5CNQ - chains A and H of the 3 polymer chains in the assembly; structure by X-ray diffraction, 2.60 A resolution.

# Chain A
Protein: Nuclease-like protein
Organism: Chaetomium thermophilum
Notes: fragment: catalytic domain
Reference sequence: G0RYN2 (G0RYN2_CHATD); numbering as in UniProt (aligned over 2-465)
Amino-acid sequence (464 residues; row label = number of the first residue in the row):
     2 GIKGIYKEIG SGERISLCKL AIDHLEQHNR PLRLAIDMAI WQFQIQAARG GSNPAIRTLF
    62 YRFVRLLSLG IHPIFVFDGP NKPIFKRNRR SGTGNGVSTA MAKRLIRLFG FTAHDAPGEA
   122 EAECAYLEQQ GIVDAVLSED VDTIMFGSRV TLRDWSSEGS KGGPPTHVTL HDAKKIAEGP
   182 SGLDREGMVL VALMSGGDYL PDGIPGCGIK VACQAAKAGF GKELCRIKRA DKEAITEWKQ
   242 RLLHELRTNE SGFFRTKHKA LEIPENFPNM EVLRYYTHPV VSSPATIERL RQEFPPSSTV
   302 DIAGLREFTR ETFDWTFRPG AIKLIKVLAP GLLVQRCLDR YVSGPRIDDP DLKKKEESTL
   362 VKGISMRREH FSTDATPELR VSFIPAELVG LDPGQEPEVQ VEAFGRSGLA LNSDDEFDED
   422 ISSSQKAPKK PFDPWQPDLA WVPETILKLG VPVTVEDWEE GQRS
Unresolved in the structure: 85-96, 160-162, 199-203, 227-234, 343-356, 401-430
Modified / non-standard residues: Mse-39, Mse-102, Mse-146, Mse-189, Mse-195, Mse-271, Mse-367 (selenomethionine; parent Met)
Metal / ion sites: Mn2+ site 1 near Glu-122 (its only coordinating residue here); Mn2+ site 2: Asp-141, Asp-143
From the paper describing this entry:
  - binding site for R: Phe-44
  - Mn2+ coordination: Glu-122, Asp-141, Asp-143
  - catalytic residues: Asp-38, Asp-79, Glu-120, Glu-122, Asp-141, Asp-143
  - mutagenesis - D38A, D79A, E120A, E122A, D141A, D143A: decreased catalytic activity

# Chain H
Molecule: 15-nt DNA strand
Sequence (15 nucleotides; numbered 16 to 30; the number before each row is that of its first residue):
    16 TGAGCGGTGG TTGGT

# Interface between chain A and chain H
Pairs across the interface (17; chain A residue first):
  Gly-2(A) with DG17(H), hydrogen bond to the phosphate; DA18(H), phosphate contact
  Lys-4(A) with DG19(H), hydrogen bond to the base
  Tyr-7(A) with DA18(H), hydrogen bond to the phosphate; DG19(H), phosphate contact
  Glu-140(A) with DG17(H), sugar contact; DA18(H), phosphate contact
  Asp-141(A) with DG17(H), phosphate contact; DA18(H), phosphate contact
  Thr-257(A) with DT27(H), phosphate contact; DG28(H), phosphate contact
  Lys-258(A) with DT27(H), phosphate contact; DG28(H), hydrogen bond to the phosphate
  His-259(A) with DT27(H), phosphate contact
  Lys-260(A) with DT27(H), hydrogen bond to the phosphate
  Ala-261(A) with DT26(H), phosphate contact; DT27(H), phosphate contact
Interface residues without a listed pair, chain A (12 interface residues in all): Ile-3, Arg-154

# Overview
Chain A and chain H form an interface of 12 and 6 residues respectively; the contacts include 5 hydrogen
bonds. Among the polar pairs are Lys-4(A)/DG19(H), Gly-2(A)/DG17(H) and Tyr-7(A)/DA18(H). The paper reports
catalytic residues Asp-38(A), Asp-79(A) and Glu-120(A) among others; D38A, D79A and E120A of chain A, among
others, reduce catalytic activity; 6 substitutions were tested in all.
Here chain A is Nuclease-like protein (Chaetomium thermophilum) and chain H is a 15-nt DNA strand. Entry 5CNQ
(Crystal structure of the Holliday junction-resolving enzyme GEN1 (WT) in complex with product DNA, Mg2+ and
...) was determined by X-ray diffraction (same publication as 5CO8).
